PDB entry 6YZ7 | X-ray diffraction, 3.30 A resolution | chains AAA and DDD of the 4 polymer chains in the assembly

[Chain AAA]
Molecule: Spike glycoprotein
Organism: Severe acute respiratory syndrome coronavirus 2
UniProt: P0DTC2 (SPIKE_SARS2); residue numbers follow UniProt; this construct covers 330-532
Amino-acid sequence (210 residues; numbered 330 to 539; the number before each row is that of its first residue):
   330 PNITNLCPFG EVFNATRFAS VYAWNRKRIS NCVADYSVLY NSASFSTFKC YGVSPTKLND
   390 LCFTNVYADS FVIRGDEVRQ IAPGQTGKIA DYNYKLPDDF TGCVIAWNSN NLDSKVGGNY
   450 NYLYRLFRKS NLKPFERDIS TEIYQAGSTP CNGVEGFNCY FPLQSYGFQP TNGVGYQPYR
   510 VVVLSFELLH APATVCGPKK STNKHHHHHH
Not modelled in the structure: 330-333, 529-539
Differences from the reference sequence: expression tag (533-539)
Curated features (UniProtKB/Swiss-Prot):
  - region: Arg403 to Asp405 (Integrin-binding motif), Asn448 to Phe456 (Immunodominant HLA epitope recognized by the CD8+)
  - glycosylation (N-linked (GlcNAc...) asparagine): Asn331 (complex), Asn343 (complex)
  - natural variant: Gly339 (G339D: In strain: Omicron/BA.1, Omicron/BA.2 and 4 more; G339H: In strain: Omicron/BA.2.75, Omicron/XBB.1.5 and 1 more), Arg346 (R346K: In strain: Mu/B.1.621; R346T: In strain: Omicron/BQ.1.1, Omicron/XBB.1.5 and 1 more), Leu368 (L368I: In strain: Omicron/XBB.1.5, Omicron/EG.5.1), Ser371 (S371F: In strain: Omicron/BA.2, Omicron/BA.2.12.1 and 6 more; S371L: In strain: Omicron/BA.1), Ser373 (S373P: In strain: Omicron/BA.1, Omicron/BA.2 and 7 more), Ser375 (S375F: In strain: Omicron/BA.1, Omicron/BA.2 and 7 more), Thr376 (T376A: In strain: Omicron/BA.2, Omicron/BA.2.12.1 and 5 more), Asp405 (D405N: In strain: Omicron/BA.2, Omicron/BA.2.12.1 and 6 more), Arg408 (R408S: In strain: Omicron/BA.2, Omicron/BA.2.12.1 and 6 more), Lys417 (K417N: In strain: Beta/B.1.351, Omicron/BA.1 and 8 more; K417T: In strain: Gamma/P.1), Asn440 (N440K: In strain: Omicron/BA.1, Omicron/BA.2 and 7 more), Lys444 (K444T: In strain: Omicron/BQ.1.1), 16 further natural variant entries in UniProt
  - mutagenesis: Asn331 (N331Q: Reduced viral infectivity), Asn343 (N343Q: Reduced viral infectivity), Leu452 (L452R: Increased resistance to neutralizing antibodies. Decreases HLA binding to NF9 epitope. Increased binding affinity to human ACE2), Tyr453 (Y453F: Decreased HLA binding to NF9 epitope. Increased binding affinity to human ACE2), Ala475 (A475V: Increased resistance to neutralizing antibodies), Val483 (V483A: Increased resistance to neutralizing antibodies), Glu484 (E484D: Increased replication in human TMEM106B overexpressing cells), Phe490 (F490L: Increased resistance to neutralizing antibodies and human covalescent sera neutralization), Gln493 (Q493N: Reduced host ACE2-binding affinity in vitro; Q493Y: Reduced host ACE2-binding affinity in vitro), Asn501 (N501T: Reduced host ACE2-binding affinity in vitro; N501Y: Increased binding affinity to human ACE2), His519 (H519P: Increased resistance to human covalescent sera neutralization)
Disulfide bonds: Cys336-Cys361, Cys379-Cys432, Cys391-Cys525, Cys480-Cys488
Glycans and other covalent adducts: N-acetylglucosamine (NAG) linked to Asn343

[Chain DDD]
Molecule: Nanobody
Organism: Lama glama
Notes: antibody fragment or engineered binder
Amino-acid sequence (134 residues; row label = number of the first residue in the row):
     1 QVQLVESGGG LMQAGGSLRL SCAVSGRTFS TAAMGWFRQA PGKEREFVAA IRWSGGSAYY
    61 ADSVKGRFTI SRDKAKNTVY LQMNSLKYED TAVYYCARTE NVRSLLSDYA TWPYDYWGQG
   121 TQVTVSSKHH HHHH
Not modelled in the structure: 128-134
Disulfide bonds: Cys22-Cys96

[Chain AAA / chain DDD interface]
Pairs across the interface - 22 pairs, chain AAA then chain DDD:
  Gly446(AAA) - Asp115(DDD)
  Tyr449(AAA) - Glu100(DDD)
  Tyr449(AAA) - Asn101(DDD)
  Asn450(AAA) - Ser30(DDD)
  Asn450(AAA) - Glu100(DDD)  hydrogen bond
  Leu452(AAA) - Val102(DDD)  hydrophobic
  Leu455(AAA) - Ser104(DDD)
  Phe456(AAA) - Ser104(DDD)
  Thr470(AAA) - Ser54(DDD)
  Glu484(AAA) - Arg52(DDD)  salt bridge
  Glu484(AAA) - Ser57(DDD)  hydrogen bond
  Glu484(AAA) - Ser104(DDD)
  Glu484(AAA) - Leu106(DDD)
  Phe490(AAA) - Arg52(DDD)
  Phe490(AAA) - Ser54(DDD)
  Phe490(AAA) - Ser104(DDD)  hydrogen bond (backbone-side chain)
  Leu492(AAA) - Ser104(DDD)  hydrogen bond (backbone-backbone)
  Gln493(AAA) - Val102(DDD)
  Gln493(AAA) - Arg103(DDD)  hydrogen bond
  Gln493(AAA) - Ser104(DDD)
  Ser494(AAA) - Asn101(DDD)
  Ser494(AAA) - Val102(DDD)  hydrogen bond (backbone-backbone)
Also at the interface, not in a pair above, chain AAA (15 interface residues in all): Lys444, Gly482, Tyr489
Also at the interface, not in a pair above, chain DDD (13 interface residues in all): Phe29, Trp112

[In short]
15 residues of chain AAA and 13 residues of chain DDD are in contact; the contacts include 6 hydrogen bonds
and 1 salt bridge. Among the polar pairs are Glu484(AAA)-Arg52(DDD), Asn450(AAA)-Glu100(DDD) and
Glu484(AAA)-Ser57(DDD). Covalently linked N-acetylglucosamine: at Asn343(AAA).
Here chain AAA is Spike glycoprotein (Severe acute respiratory syndrome coronavirus 2) and chain DDD is
Nanobody (Lama glama). Entry 6YZ7 (H11-D4, SARS-CoV-2 RBD, CR3022 ternary complex) was determined by X-ray
diffraction.
